PDB entry 7WJ8 | X-ray diffraction, 1.80 A resolution | chain A

== Chain A ==
Name: 4-hydroxyphenylpyruvate dioxygenase
From: Arabidopsis thaliana
Notes: EC 1.13.11.27
UniProt: P93836 (HPPD_ARATH); residues 33-445 here = UniProt positions 33-445
Amino-acid sequence (417 residues; numbered 29 to 445; the number before each row is that of its first residue):
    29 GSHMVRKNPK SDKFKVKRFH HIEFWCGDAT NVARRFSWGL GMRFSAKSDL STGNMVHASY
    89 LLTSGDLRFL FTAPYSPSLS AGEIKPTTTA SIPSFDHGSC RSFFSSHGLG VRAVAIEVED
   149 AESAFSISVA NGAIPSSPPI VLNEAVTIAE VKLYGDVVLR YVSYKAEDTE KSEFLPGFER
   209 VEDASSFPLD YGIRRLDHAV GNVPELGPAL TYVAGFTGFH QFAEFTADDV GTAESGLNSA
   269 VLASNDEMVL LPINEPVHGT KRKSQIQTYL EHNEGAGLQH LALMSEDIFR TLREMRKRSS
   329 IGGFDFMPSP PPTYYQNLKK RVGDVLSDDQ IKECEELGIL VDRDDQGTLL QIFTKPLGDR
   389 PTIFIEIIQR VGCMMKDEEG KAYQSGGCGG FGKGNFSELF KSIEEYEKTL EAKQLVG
Unresolved in the structure: 29-34, 195-200, 254-261, 404-410, 439-445
Differences from the reference sequence: expression tag (29-32)
Swiss-Prot annotation at these positions:
  - binding site (Fe cation): His-226, His-308, Glu-394
Disulfides: Cys-401/Cys-416
Metal / ion sites: Co2+: His-226, His-308, Glu-394 (together with 0B8)
Small-molecule neighbours: 0B8 (2-pyren-1-yloxyethyl 2-[1,5-dimethyl-2,4-bis(oxidanylidene)-6-(2-oxidanyl-6-oxidanylidene-cyclohexen-1-yl)carbonyl-quinazolin-3-yl]ethanoate): His-226, Val-228, Leu-265, Ser-267, Pro-280, Asn-282, Gln-307, His-308, Met-335, Pro-336, Ser-337, Pro-338, Leu-368, Gln-379, Phe-381, Phe-392, Glu-394, Phe-419, Gly-420, Asn-423, Phe-424, Leu-427, Ile-431

== Summary ==
Bound to chain A: compound 0B8. His-226, His-308 and Glu-394 form the Co2+ site. UniProt lists 3 Fe
cation-binding residues.
Chain A is 4-hydroxyphenylpyruvate dioxygenase (Arabidopsis thaliana); the structure, Complex structure of
AtHPPD-PyQ1, was determined by X-ray diffraction together with 7WJJ and 7VC8 from the same study.
